Entry 8YGE (electron microscopy, 2.76 A resolution); this record covers chains A and E of the 5 polymer chains in the assembly.

# Chain A
Name: DNA topoisomerase 2
From: African swine fever virus pig/Kenya/KEN-50/1950
Notes: EC 5.6.2.2
UniProt: A0A0C5B080 (A0A0C5B080_ASF); numbering as in UniProt (aligned over 1-1192)
Amino-acid sequence (1194 residues; numbered 1 to 1194; the number before each row is that of its first residue):
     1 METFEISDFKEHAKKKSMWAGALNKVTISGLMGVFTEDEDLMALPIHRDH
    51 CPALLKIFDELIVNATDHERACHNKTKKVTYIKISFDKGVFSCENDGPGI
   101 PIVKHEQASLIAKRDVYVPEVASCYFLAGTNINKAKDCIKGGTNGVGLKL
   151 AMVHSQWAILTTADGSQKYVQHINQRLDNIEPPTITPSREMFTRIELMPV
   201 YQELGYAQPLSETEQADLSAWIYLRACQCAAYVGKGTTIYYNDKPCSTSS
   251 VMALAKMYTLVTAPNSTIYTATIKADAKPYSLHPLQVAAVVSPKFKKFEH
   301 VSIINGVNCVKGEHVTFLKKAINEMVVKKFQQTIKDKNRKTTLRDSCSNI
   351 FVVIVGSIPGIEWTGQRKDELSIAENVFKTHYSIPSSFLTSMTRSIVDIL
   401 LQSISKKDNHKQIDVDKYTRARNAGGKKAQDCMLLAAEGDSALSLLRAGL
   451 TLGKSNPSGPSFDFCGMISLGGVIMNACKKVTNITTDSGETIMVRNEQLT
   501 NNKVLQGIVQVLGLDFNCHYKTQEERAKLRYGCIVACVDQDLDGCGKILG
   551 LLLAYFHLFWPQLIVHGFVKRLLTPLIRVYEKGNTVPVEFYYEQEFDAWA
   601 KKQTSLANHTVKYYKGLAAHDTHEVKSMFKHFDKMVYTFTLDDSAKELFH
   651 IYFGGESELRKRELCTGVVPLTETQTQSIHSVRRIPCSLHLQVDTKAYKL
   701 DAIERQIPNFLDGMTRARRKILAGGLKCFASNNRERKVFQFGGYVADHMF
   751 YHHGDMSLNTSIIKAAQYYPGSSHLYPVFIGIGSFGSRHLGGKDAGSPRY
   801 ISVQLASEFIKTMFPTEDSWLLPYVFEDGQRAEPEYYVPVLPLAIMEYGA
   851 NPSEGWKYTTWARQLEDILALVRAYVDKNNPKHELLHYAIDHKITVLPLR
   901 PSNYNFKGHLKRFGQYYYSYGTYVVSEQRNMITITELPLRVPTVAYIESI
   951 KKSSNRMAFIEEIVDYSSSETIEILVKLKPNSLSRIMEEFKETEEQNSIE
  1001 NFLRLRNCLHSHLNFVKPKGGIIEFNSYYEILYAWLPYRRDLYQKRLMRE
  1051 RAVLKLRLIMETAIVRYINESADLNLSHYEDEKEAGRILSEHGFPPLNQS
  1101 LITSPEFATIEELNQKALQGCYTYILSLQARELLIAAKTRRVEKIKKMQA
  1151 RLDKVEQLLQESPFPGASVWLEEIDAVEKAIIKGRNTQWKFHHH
Not modelled in the structure: 1-415
Construct notes: expression tag (1193-1194)
Bound ions: Mg2+ near Asp541 (its only coordinating residue here)
Small-molecule neighbours: Amsacrine (ASW; N-[4-(acridin-9-ylamino)-3-methoxyphenyl]methanesulfonamide): Ala437, Glu438, Leu470, Gly471, Gly472, Val473, Ile548, Met756
What the authors report for this chain:
  - catalytic residues: Tyr800
  - binding site for the 12-nt DNA strand (chain E): Tyr800
  - Mg2+ coordination: Asp539, Asp541
  - binding site for the 20-nt DNA strand: Pro852
  - binding site for Amsacrine: Glu438, Leu470, Gly471, Gly472, Val473, Lys503, Val504, Ile548, Met756
  - specificity-determining residues: Asp416, Lys503 (proposed by the authors, not directly observed)

# Chain E
Molecule: 12-nt DNA strand
Sequence (12 nucleotides; row label = number of the first residue in the row):
    14 AGCTATCCAATC

# Chain A / chain E interface
Residue-residue contacts - 30 pairs, chain A then chain E:
  Val473(A) with DT19(E), sugar contact
  Met475(A) with DT19(E), phosphate contact; DC20(E), phosphate contact
  Asn476(A) with DC20(E), hydrogen bond to the phosphate; DC21(E), phosphate contact
  Lys479(A) with DC21(E), salt bridge to the phosphate; DA22(E), phosphate contact
  Lys480(A) with DC20(E), salt bridge to the phosphate
  Gln498(A) with DT19(E), hydrogen bond to the phosphate
  Asn502(A) with DT19(E), hydrogen bond to the phosphate
  Lys547(A) with DC20(E), sugar contact
  Ser657(A) with DA22(E), phosphate contact; DA23(E), hydrogen bond to the phosphate
  Arg660(A) with DA22(E), salt bridge to the phosphate
  Lys661(A) with DA23(E), salt bridge to the phosphate
  Ser797(A) with DG15(E), phosphate contact
  Arg799(A) with DA14(E), salt bridge to the phosphate
  Tyr800(A) with DA14(E), hydrogen bond to the phosphate
  Pro852(A) with DC21(E), base contact; DA22(E), base contact
  Ser853(A) with DC21(E), sugar contact; DA22(E), sugar contact
  Glu854(A) with DC21(E), phosphate contact
  Gly855(A) with DC21(E), hydrogen bond to the phosphate; DA22(E), hydrogen bond to the phosphate
  Trp856(A) with DA22(E), sugar contact
  Lys857(A) with DA22(E), base contact; DA23(E), hydrogen bond to the base
  His1010(A) with DT24(E), sugar contact
  His1012(A) with DA23(E), sugar contact
Interface residues without a listed pair, chain A (27 interface residues in all): Ile474, Leu551, Phe653, Lys699, Gln706
Interface residues without a listed pair, chain E (10 interface residues in all): DA18, DC25

# Overview
27 residues of chain A face 10 of chain E across their interface, with 8 hydrogen bonds and 5 salt bridges.
Polar contacts include Lys857(A)-DA23(E), Asn476(A)-DC20(E) and Gln498(A)-DT19(E). Ligands of chain A:
Amsacrine. The paper reports the catalytic residue Tyr800(A); a binding site for Amsacrine at Glu438(A),
Leu470(A) and Gly471(A) among others.
Chain A is DNA topoisomerase 2 (African swine fever virus pig/Kenya/KEN-50/1950) and chain E is a 12-nt DNA
strand; the structure, pP1192R-DNA-m-AMSA complex DNA binding/cleavage domain, was determined by electron
microscopy, deposited together with 8YGG, 8YGH and 8YIK.
